PDB entry 7C5W | X-ray diffraction, 2.30 A resolution | chains A and B

Chain A (and B):
Molecule: iota-carbonic anhydrase
Organism: Nostoc sp. PCC 7120
Notes: chain B of this document is another copy of the same molecule, construct and numbering; everything in this record applies to it too
UniProt: Q8YT18 (Q8YT18_NOSS1); residues 31-205 here = UniProt positions 31-205
Amino-acid sequence (178 residues; row label = number of the first residue in the row):
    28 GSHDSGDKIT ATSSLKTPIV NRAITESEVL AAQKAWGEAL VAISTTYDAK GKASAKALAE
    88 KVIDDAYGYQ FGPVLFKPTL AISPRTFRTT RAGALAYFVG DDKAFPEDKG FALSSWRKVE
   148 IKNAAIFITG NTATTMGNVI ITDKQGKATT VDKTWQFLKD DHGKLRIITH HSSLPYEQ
Disordered / not traced: 28-41 (chain B: 28-42)
Differences from the reference sequence: expression tag (28-30)
Swiss-Prot annotation at these positions:
  - binding site (hydrogencarbonate): T106, Y124
  - mutagenesis: T106 (T106A: Loss of activity), Y124 (Y124A: Loss of activity), K180 (K180A: No change in activity), H197 (H197A: Loss of activity), S199 (S199A: Loss of activity)
From the paper describing this entry:
  - binding site for iodide ion: T106, Y124
  - mutagenesis - T106A, Y124A, H197A, S199A: abolished catalytic activity
  - mutagenesis - K180A: unchanged catalytic activity
  - catalytic residues: T106, Y124 (proposed by the authors, not directly observed)

Chain A / chain B interface:
Contacting residue pairs (61):
  L102(A) - A152(B)  hydrophobic
  L102(A) - T161(B)
  L102(A) - T162(B)
  L102(A) - M163(B)
  F103(A) - M163(B)  hydrogen bond (backbone-side chain)
  K104(A) - M163(B)
  K104(A) - D179(B)
  T106(A) - Y203(B)
  L107(A) - Y203(B)
  A108(A) - Y203(B)
  T113(A) - D179(B)
  F114(A) - A151(B)  hydrophobic
  F114(A) - M163(B)  hydrophobic
  F114(A) - G164(B)
  F114(A) - N165(B)
  F114(A) - D179(B)
  A151(A) - F114(B)  hydrophobic
  A152(A) - L102(B)  hydrophobic
  F154(A) - L185(B)  hydrophobic
  F154(A) - I195(B)  hydrophobic
  T156(A) - T159(B)
  T156(A) - Q183(B)
  T156(A) - I195(B)
  T159(A) - T156(B)
  T161(A) - L102(B)
  T161(A) - Q183(B)  hydrogen bond
  T161(A) - T196(B)
  T162(A) - L102(B)
  M163(A) - L102(B)
  M163(A) - F103(B)  hydrogen bond (side chain-backbone)
  M163(A) - K104(B)  hydrogen bond (side chain-backbone)
  M163(A) - F114(B)  hydrophobic
  M163(A) - H197(B)
  M163(A) - H198(B)
  G164(A) - F114(B)
  N165(A) - F114(B)
  D179(A) - K104(B)
  D179(A) - T113(B)
  D179(A) - F114(B)
  D179(A) - H198(B)
  T181(A) - T196(B)
  T181(A) - H198(B)  hydrogen bond
  Q183(A) - T156(B)
  Q183(A) - T161(B)  hydrogen bond
  Q183(A) - Q183(B)
  I195(A) - F154(B)  hydrophobic
  T196(A) - T161(B)
  T196(A) - T181(B)
  H197(A) - M163(B)
  H198(A) - M163(B)
  H198(A) - D179(B)
  H198(A) - T181(B)  hydrogen bond
  H198(A) - H198(B)
  H198(A) - S200(B)  hydrogen bond
  S200(A) - H198(B)  hydrogen bond
  S200(A) - S200(B)
  L201(A) - Y203(B)  hydrophobic
  Y203(A) - T106(B)
  Y203(A) - L107(B)
  Y203(A) - A108(B)
  Y203(A) - L201(B)  hydrophobic
Also at the interface, not in a pair above, chain A (34 interface residues in all): F98, P100, T116, I153, K180, L185
Also at the interface, not in a pair above, chain B (33 interface residues in all): F98, P100, T116, K180

In short:
The interface between chain A and chain B involves 34 residues on one side and 33 on the other, with 9
hydrogen bonds. Polar pairs include F103(A)-M163(B), T161(A)-Q183(B) and M163(A)-K104(B). From the paper:
catalytic residues T106(A) and Y124(A); T106A, Y124A and H197A of chain A, among others, abolish catalytic
activity; 5 substitutions were tested in all.
Both chains are iota-carbonic anhydrase (Nostoc sp. PCC 7120). Entry 7C5W (Crystal structure of the
iota-carbonic anhydrase from cyanobacterium complexed with iodide) was determined by X-ray diffraction
together with 7C5V and 7C5Y from the same study.
